PDB entry 2VV7 | X-ray diffraction, 1.81 A resolution | chains B and D of the 4 polymer chains in the assembly

Chain B (and D):
Protein: Sensor protein fixl
Source organism: Bradyrhizobium japonicum
Notes: EC 2.7.13.3, 2.7.3.-; fragment: heme domain, residues 151-269; chain D of this document is another copy of the same molecule, construct and numbering; everything in this record applies to it too
UniProt: P23222 (FIXL_BRAJA); residues 151-269 here = UniProt positions 151-269
Chain sequence (119 residues; numbered 151 to 269; the number before each row is that of its first residue):
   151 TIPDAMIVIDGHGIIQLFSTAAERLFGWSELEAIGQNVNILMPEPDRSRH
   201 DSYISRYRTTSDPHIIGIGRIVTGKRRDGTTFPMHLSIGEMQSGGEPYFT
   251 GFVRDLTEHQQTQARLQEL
Not modelled in the structure: 259-269
Curated features (UniProtKB/Swiss-Prot):
  - binding site (heme): His200
Metal / ion sites: heme Fe near His200 (its only coordinating residue here)
Small-molecule neighbours: heme (HEM): Ile157, Val158, Ile159, Phe176, Val188, Leu191, Met192, Asp196, His200, Tyr203, Ile204, Tyr207, Pro213, His214, Ile215, Ile216, Arg220, Val222, Thr223, Gly224, Met234, Leu236, Ile238, Phe249, Thr250, Gly251

Interface between chain B and chain D:
Pairs across the interface - 13 pairs, chain B then chain D:
  Asp212(B) - Arg174(D)  hydrogen bond (backbone-side chain)
  Pro213(B) - Arg174(D)  hydrogen bond (backbone-side chain)
  His214(B) - Arg174(D)  hydrogen bond
  Gly217(B) - Gly177(D)
  Ile218(B) - Glu173(D)
  Ile218(B) - Arg174(D)
  Ile218(B) - Gly177(D)
  Ile218(B) - Ser179(D)
  Gly219(B) - Ser179(D)
  Arg220(B) - Thr170(D)
  Arg220(B) - Glu173(D)
  His235(B) - Ser179(D)  hydrogen bond
  His235(B) - Leu181(D)
Other interface residues (no listed pair), chain B (10 interface residues in all): Ile221, Leu256
Other interface residues (no listed pair), chain D (7 interface residues in all): Trp178

Summary:
10 residues of chain B and 7 residues of chain D are in contact, with 4 hydrogen bonds. Polar pairs include
Asp212(B)-Arg174(D), Pro213(B)-Arg174(D) and His214(B)-Arg174(D). Chain B binds heme. Curated annotation
(UniProt) lists heme-binding residue His200(B) on chain B.
Both chains are Sensor protein fixl (Bradyrhizobium japonicum). Entry 2VV7 (Bjfixlh in unliganded ferrous
form) was determined by X-ray diffraction together with 2VV6 and 2VV8 from the same study.
